Entry 1JWY (X-ray diffraction, 2.30 A resolution); this record covers chain A.

# Chain A
Name: Myosin-2 heavy chain, Dynamin-A
From: Dictyostelium discoideum
Notes: fragment: catalytic domain
UniProt: chimeric construct of P08799, Q94464: residues 14-776 from P08799 (MYS2_DICDI) positions 3-765 (UniProt number = residue number - 11); residues 786-1100 from Q94464 positions 2-316 (UniProt number = residue number - 784)
Sequence (1100 residues; numbered 1 to 1100; the number before each row is that of its first residue):
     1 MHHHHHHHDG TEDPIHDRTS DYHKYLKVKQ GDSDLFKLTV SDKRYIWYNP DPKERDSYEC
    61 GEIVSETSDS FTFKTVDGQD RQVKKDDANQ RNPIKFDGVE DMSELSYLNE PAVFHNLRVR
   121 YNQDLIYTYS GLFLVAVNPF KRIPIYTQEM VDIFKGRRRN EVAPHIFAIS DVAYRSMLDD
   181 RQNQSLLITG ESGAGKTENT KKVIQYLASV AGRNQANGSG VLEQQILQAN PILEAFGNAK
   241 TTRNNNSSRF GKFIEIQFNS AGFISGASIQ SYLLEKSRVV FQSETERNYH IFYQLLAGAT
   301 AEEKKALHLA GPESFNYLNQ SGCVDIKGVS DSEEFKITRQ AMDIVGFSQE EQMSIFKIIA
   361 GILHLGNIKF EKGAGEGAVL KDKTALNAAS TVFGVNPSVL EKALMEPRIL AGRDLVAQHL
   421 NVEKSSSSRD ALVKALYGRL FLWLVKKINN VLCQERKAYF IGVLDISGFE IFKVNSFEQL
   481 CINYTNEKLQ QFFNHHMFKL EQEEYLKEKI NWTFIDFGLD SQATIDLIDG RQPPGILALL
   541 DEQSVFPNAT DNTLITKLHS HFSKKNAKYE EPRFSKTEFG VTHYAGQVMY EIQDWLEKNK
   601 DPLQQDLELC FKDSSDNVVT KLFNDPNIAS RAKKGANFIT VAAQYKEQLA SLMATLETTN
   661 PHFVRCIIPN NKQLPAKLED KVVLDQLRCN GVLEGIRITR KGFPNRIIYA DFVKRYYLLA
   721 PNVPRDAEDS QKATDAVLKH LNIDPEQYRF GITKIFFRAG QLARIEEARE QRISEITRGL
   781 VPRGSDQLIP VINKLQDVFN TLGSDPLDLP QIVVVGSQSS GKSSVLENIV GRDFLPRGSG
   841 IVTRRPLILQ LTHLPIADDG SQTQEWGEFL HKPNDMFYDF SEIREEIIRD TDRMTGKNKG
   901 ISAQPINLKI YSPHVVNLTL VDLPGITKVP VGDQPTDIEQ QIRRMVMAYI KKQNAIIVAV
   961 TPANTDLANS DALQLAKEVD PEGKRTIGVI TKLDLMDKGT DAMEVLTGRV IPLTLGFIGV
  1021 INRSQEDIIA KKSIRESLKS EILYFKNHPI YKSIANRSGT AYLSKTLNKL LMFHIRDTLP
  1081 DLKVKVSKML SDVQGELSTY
Disordered / not traced: 1-12, 31-35, 213-218, 782-785, 837-844, 893-900, 927-935, 1092-1100
Differences from the reference sequence: expression tag (1-13); linker (777-785)
UniProt features mapped onto this chain:
  - region: Leu649 to Asn671 (Actin-binding), Arg749 to Ala763 (Actin-binding), Gly816 to Ser823 (G1 motif), Val842 to Arg844 (G2 motif), Asp922 to Gly925 (G3 motif), Thr991 to Asp994 (G4 motif), Ile1021 to Ser1024 (G5 motif)
  - binding site (ATP): Gly190 to Thr197
  - modified residue: Lys141 (N6,N6-dimethyllysine)
  - binding site (GTP): Gly816 to Ser824, Thr991 to Asp997, Asn1022 to Gln1025
Metal / ion sites: Mg2+ site 1: Thr197, Ser248 (together with ADP); Mg2+ site 2: Lys822, Ser823
Small-molecule neighbours:
  - ADP (adenosine-5'-diphosphate): Ile126, Asn138, Pro139, Phe140, Lys141, Tyr146, Glu191, Ser192, Gly193, Ala194, Gly195, Lys196, Thr197, Glu198, Asn244, Asn246, Ser248
  - beta-D-glucopyranose (BGC): Tyr484, Lys488, Ile525, Asp529, Arg531, Lys646, Ala650
  - GDP (guanosine-5'-diphosphate): Ser817, Gln818, Ser819, Ser820, Gly821, Lys822, Ser823, Ser824, Thr991, Lys992, Asp994, Leu995, Val1020, Ile1021, Asn1022, Arg1023, Ser1024, Gln1025, Ile1028
What the authors report for this chain:
  - contacts within the chain: Lys822-Asp922 (hydrogen bond), Lys822-Leu923 (hydrogen bond), Ser820-Thr991 (hydrogen bond)
  - binding site for GDP: Ser819, Ser820, Ser823, Ser824, Thr991 to Asp994, Asn1022, Arg1023
  - Mg2+ coordination: Ser823

# In short
Chain A binds beta-D-glucopyranose, ADP and GDP. Thr197 and Ser248 form the Mg2+ site 1. Lys822 and Ser823
coordinate Mg2+ site 2. From UniProt: 8 ATP-binding residues and 20 GTP-binding residues. From the paper: a
binding site for GDP at Ser819, Ser820 and Ser823 among others; Mg2+ coordination by Ser823.
Chain A is Myosin-2 heavy chain, Dynamin-A (Dictyostelium discoideum); the structure, Crystal structure of the
dynamin A gtpase domain complexed with GDP, was determined by X-ray diffraction (same publication as 1JX2).
